4ZXF - chain A; structure by X-ray diffraction, 2.50 A resolution.

[Chain A]
Molecule: Monoglyceride lipase
Organism: Saccharomyces cerevisiae (strain ATCC 204508 / S288c)
Notes: EC 3.1.1.23
UniProt: P28321 (MGLL_YEAST); residues 1-313 here = UniProt positions 1-313
Sequence (340 residues; each row starts with the number of its first residue; numbers below 1 keep their minus sign (Met-26 is residue -26)):
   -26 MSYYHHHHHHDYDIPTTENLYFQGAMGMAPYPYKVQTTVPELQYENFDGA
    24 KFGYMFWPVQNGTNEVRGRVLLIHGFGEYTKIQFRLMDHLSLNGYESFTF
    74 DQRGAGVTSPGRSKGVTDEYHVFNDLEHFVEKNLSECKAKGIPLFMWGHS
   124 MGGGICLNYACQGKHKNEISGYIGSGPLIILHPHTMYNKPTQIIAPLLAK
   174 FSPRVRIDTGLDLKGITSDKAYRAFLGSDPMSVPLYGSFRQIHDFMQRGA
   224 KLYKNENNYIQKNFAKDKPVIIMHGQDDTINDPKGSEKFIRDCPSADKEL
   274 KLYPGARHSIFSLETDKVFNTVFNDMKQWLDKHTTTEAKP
Disordered / not traced: -26 to 1, 310-313
Sequence notes: initiating methionine (-26); expression tag (-25 to 0); engineered mutation Ser175 (Leu in P28321), Arg264 (Gln in P28321)
UniProt features mapped onto this chain:
  - motif: Gly121 to Gly125 (GXSXG)
  - active site: Ser123 (Nucleophile), Asp251 (Charge relay system), His281 (Charge relay system)
Reported in the primary citation:
  - binding site for the ligand 4S7: Phe49, Ser123, Met124, Leu151, Leu154, Met159, Lys162, Gln165, Ile166, Ile215, Phe218, Met219

[Overview]
From UniProt: 3 active-site residues. The paper reports a binding site for the ligand 4S7 at Phe49, Ser123 and
Met124 among others.
Chain A is Monoglyceride lipase (Saccharomyces cerevisiae (strain ATCC 204508 / S288c)); the structure,
Crystal Structure of a Soluble Variant of Monoglyceride Lipase from Saccharomyces Cerevisiae in Complex with a
..., was determined by X-ray diffraction, deposited together with 4ZWN.
